9LNW - chains D and E of the 6 polymer chains in the assembly; structure by X-ray diffraction, 2.55 A resolution.

[Chain D]
Protein: Tubulin beta chain
From: Sus scrofa
UniProt: A0A8D1UIR5 (A0A8D1UIR5_PIG); the author numbering skips numbers that UniProt does not, so the offset changes along the chain: 1-42 = UniProt 1-42; 45-360 = UniProt 43-358; 369-455 = UniProt 359-445
Sequence (445 residues; each row starts with the number of its first residue; note: 10 numbers in that range are skipped by the numbering (no residue carries them; nothing is unmodelled there)):
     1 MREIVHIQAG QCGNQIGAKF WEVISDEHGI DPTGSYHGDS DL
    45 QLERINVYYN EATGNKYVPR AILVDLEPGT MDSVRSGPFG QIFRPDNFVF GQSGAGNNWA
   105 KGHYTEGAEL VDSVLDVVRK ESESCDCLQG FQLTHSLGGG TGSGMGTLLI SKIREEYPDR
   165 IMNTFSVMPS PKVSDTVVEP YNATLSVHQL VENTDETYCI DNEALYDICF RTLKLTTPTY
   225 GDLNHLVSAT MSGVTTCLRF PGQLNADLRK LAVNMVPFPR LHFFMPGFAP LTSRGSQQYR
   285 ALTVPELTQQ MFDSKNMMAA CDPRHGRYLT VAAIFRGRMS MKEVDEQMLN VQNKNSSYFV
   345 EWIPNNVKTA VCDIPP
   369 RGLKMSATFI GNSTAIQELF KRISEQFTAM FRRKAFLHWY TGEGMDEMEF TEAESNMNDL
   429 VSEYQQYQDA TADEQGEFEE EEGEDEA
Disordered / not traced: 277-283, 442-455
Small-molecule neighbours: GDP (guanosine-5'-diphosphate): Gly10, Gln11, Cys12, Gln15, Ile16, Asp69, Asn101, Ser140, Gly143, Gly144, Thr145, Gly146, Val177, Ser178, Glu183, Asn206, Tyr224, Leu227, Asn228

[Chain E]
Protein: Stathmin-4
From: Mus musculus
UniProt: P63042 (STMN4_MOUSE); residues 5-145 here correspond to UniProt positions 49-189 (UniProt number = residue number + 44)
Sequence (143 residues; numbered 3 to 145; the number before each row is that of its first residue):
     3 MADMEVIELN KCTSGQSFEV ILKPPSFDGV PEFNASLPRR RDPSLEEIQK KLEAAEERRK
    63 YQEAELLKHL AEKREHEREV IQKAIEENNN FIKMAKEKLA QKMESNKENR EAHLAAMLER
   123 LQEKDKHAEE VRKNKELKEE ASR
Disordered / not traced: 3-5, 29-43, 141-145
Sequence notes: initiating methionine (3); expression tag (4)

[How chain D and chain E interact]
Residue-residue contacts - 23 pairs, chain D then chain E:
  Tyr108(D) with His129(E), hydrogen bond; Val133(E), hydrophobic; Arg134(E), hydrogen bond (backbone-side chain)
  Ala112(D) with Arg134(E)
  Lys156(D) with Asp127(E), salt bridge
  Arg158(D) with Leu123(E)
  Glu159(D) with Leu123(E); Gln124(E); Asp127(E)
  Pro162(D) with Met119(E); Leu120(E), hydrophobic
  Gln193(D) with Lys126(E)
  Glu196(D) with Arg122(E), salt bridge
  Asn197(D) with Leu123(E)
  Gly410(D) with Lys137(E)
  Glu411(D) with Val133(E); Lys137(E)
  Gly412(D) with Val133(E); Asn136(E); Lys137(E)
  Met413(D) with Val133(E)
  Asp414(D) with His129(E)
  Glu417(D) with His129(E), salt bridge
Interface residues without a listed pair, chain D (18 interface residues in all): Thr109, Ser155, Asp163
Interface residues without a listed pair, chain E (15 interface residues in all): Arg112, Leu116, Ala130

[Summary]
The interface between chain D and chain E involves 18 residues on one side and 15 on the other, with 2
hydrogen bonds and 3 salt bridges. Among the polar pairs are Lys156(D)-Asp127(E), Glu196(D)-Arg122(E) and
Glu417(D)-His129(E). Chain D binds GDP.
Chain D is Tubulin beta chain (Sus scrofa) and chain E is Stathmin-4 (Mus musculus); the structure, Crystal
structure of T2R-TTL-YQVB8 Complex, was determined by X-ray diffraction.
